3PQH - chain A; structure by X-ray diffraction, 1.29 A resolution.

[Chain A]
Molecule: gene product 138
Organism: Bacteriophage phi92
Notes: fragment: C-terminal fragment
Amino-acid sequence (127 residues; numbered 119 to 245; the number before each row is that of its first residue):
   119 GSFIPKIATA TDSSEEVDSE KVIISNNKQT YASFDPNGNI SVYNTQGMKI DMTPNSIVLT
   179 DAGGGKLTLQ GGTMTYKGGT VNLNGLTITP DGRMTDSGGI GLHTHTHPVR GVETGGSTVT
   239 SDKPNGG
Unresolved in the structure: 119-137, 245
Bound ions: Na+ site 1 near Thr205 (its only coordinating residue here); Na+ site 2 near Gly216 (its only coordinating residue here); Na+ site 3 near Thr222 (its only coordinating residue here); Fe ion: His223, His225
From the paper describing this entry:
  - Fe ion coordination: His223, His225
  - self-association interface (contacts with another copy of this molecule); pairs are residue here / residue on that copy: Glu231-Glu231

[In short]
The Fe ion site is built by His223 and His225. From the paper: Fe ion coordination by His223 and His225; a
self-association interface involving Glu231.
Chain A is gene product 138 (Bacteriophage phi92); the structure, Crystal structure of the C-terminal fragment
of the bacteriophage phi92 membrane-piercing protein gp138, was determined by X-ray diffraction (same
publication as 3PQI, 3QR7 and 3QR8).
